Entry 6LUI (X-ray diffraction, 1.78 A resolution); this record covers chains A and B of the 3 polymer chains in the assembly.

# Chain A
Molecule: Atherin
Organism: Homo sapiens
Notes: fragment: WH domain
Reference sequence: Q6SPF0 (SAMD1_HUMAN); residue numbers follow UniProt; this construct covers 27-105
Amino-acid sequence (80 residues; numbered 26 to 105; the number before each row is that of its first residue):
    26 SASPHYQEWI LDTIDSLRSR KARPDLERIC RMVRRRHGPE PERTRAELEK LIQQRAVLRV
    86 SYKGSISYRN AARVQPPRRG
Disordered / not traced: 26-27, 99-105
Sequence notes: expression tag (26)
Modified positions: Mse57 (selenomethionine; parent Met)
Swiss-Prot annotation at these positions:
  - mutagenesis: Arg43 (R43A: Slightly decreases binding to unmethylated CpG islands), Arg45 to Lys46 (Strongly decreases binding to unmethylated CpG islands. Abolishes interaction with KDM1A), Arg48 (R48A: Decreases binding to unmethylated CpG islands), Tyr87 to Lys88 (Decreases binding to unmethylated CpG islands), Arg94 (R94A: Decreases binding to unmethylated CpG islands)
From the paper describing this entry:
  - binding site for the 13-nt DNA strand (chain B): Arg45, Lys46, Arg56, Lys88
  - binding site for the 13-nt DNA strand: Arg43, Lys46, Arg48, Tyr87, Lys88, Ser92, Arg94
  - mutagenesis - R43A, R48A (8.6-fold), Y87A/K88A (6.6-fold), R94A: decreased binding to target DNA

# Chain B
Molecule: 13-nt DNA strand
Sequence (13 nucleotides; numbered 1 to 13; the number before each row is that of its first residue):
     1 ACCTGCGCAC CAT

# How chain A and chain B interact
Pairs across the interface - 13 pairs, chain A then chain B:
  Arg45(A) - DT4(B)  salt bridge to the phosphate
  Arg45(A) - DG5(B)  base contact
  Arg45(A) - DC6(B)  hydrogen bond to the base
  Lys46(A) - DC6(B)  base contact
  Lys46(A) - DG7(B)  hydrogen bond to the base
  Lys46(A) - DC8(B)  base contact
  Arg56(A) - DC2(B)  salt bridge to the phosphate
  Arg56(A) - DC3(B)  salt bridge to the phosphate
  Mse57(A) - DT4(B)  phosphate contact
  Arg60(A) - DC3(B)  phosphate contact
  Tyr87(A) - DC11(B)  sugar contact
  Lys88(A) - DC10(B)  hydrogen bond to the base
  Lys88(A) - DC11(B)  sugar contact
Interface residues without a listed pair, chain B (10 interface residues in all): DA9

# Summary
7 residues of chain A face 10 of chain B across their interface; the contacts include 3 hydrogen bonds and 3
salt bridges. Among the polar pairs are Arg45(A)-DC6(B), Lys46(A)-DG7(B) and Lys88(A)-DC10(B). The paper
reports a binding site for the 13-nt DNA strand at Arg43(A), Lys46(A) and Arg48(A) among others; R43A, R48A
and Y87A/K88A of chain A, among others, reduce binding to target DNA.
Chain A is Atherin (Homo sapiens) and chain B is a 13-nt DNA strand; the structure, Crystal structure of the
SAMD1 WH domain and DNA complex, was determined by X-ray diffraction, deposited together with 6LUJ and 6LUK.
